PDB entry 8IFM | electron microscopy, 2.92 A resolution | chains F and J of the 16 polymer chains in the assembly

Chain F (and J):
Protein: TIR domain-containing protein
Source organism: Thermoflavifilum thermophilum
Notes: chain J of this document is another copy of the same molecule, construct and numbering; everything in this record applies to it too
UniProtKB: A0A1I7NFG5 (A0A1I7NFG5_9BACT); numbering as in UniProt (aligned over 1-450)
Sequence (450 residues; row label = number of the first residue in the row):
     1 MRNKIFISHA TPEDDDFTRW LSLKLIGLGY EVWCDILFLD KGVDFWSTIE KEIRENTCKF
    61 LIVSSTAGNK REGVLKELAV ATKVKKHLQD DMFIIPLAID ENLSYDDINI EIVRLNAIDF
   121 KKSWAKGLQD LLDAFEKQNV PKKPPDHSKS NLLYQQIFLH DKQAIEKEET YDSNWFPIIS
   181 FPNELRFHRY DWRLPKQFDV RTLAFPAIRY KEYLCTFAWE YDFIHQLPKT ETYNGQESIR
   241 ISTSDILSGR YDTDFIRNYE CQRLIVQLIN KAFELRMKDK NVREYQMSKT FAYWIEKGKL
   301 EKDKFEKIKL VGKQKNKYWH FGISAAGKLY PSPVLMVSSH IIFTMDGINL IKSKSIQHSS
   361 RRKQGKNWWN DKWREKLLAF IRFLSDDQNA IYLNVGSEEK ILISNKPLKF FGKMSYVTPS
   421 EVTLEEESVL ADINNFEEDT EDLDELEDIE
Disordered / not traced: 1-2, 40-43, 142-143, 421-450 (chain J: 1, 142-145, 421-450)
Reported in the primary citation:
  - mutagenesis - G42P, D44A, E50A, R54A, E77A, R114A: abolished catalytic activity
  - catalytic residues: E77 (proposed by the authors, not directly observed)

Chain F / chain J interface:
Contacting residue pairs - 21 pairs, chain F then chain J:
  Y105(F) - K83(J)  hydrogen bond (backbone-side chain)
  D106(F) - K83(J)
  D107(F) - R54(J)
  I108(F) - E50(J)
  I108(F) - R54(J)  hydrogen bond (backbone-side chain)
  N109(F) - E50(J)  hydrogen bond
  I110(F) - W46(J)
  I110(F) - I49(J)  hydrophobic
  I110(F) - E50(J)  hydrogen bond (backbone-side chain)
  I110(F) - K76(J)
  I110(F) - E77(J)
  I110(F) - V80(J)  hydrophobic
  E111(F) - W46(J)
  E111(F) - K76(J)  salt bridge
  V113(F) - A79(J)  hydrophobic
  V113(F) - V80(J)  hydrophobic
  V113(F) - K83(J)
  R114(F) - L75(J)  hydrogen bond (side chain-backbone)
  R114(F) - K76(J)
  R114(F) - A79(J)
  R114(F) - E111(J)  salt bridge
Interface residues without a listed pair, chain F (11 interface residues in all): L75, T82
Interface residues without a listed pair, chain J (13 interface residues in all): D44, K86

In short:
11 residues of chain F face 13 of chain J across their interface, with 5 hydrogen bonds and 2 salt bridges.
Polar pairs include E111(F)-K76(J), R114(F)-E111(J) and Y105(F)-K83(J). From the paper: the catalytic residue
E77(F); G42P, D44A and E50A of chain F, among others, abolish catalytic activity; 6 substitutions were tested
in all.
Both chains are TIR domain-containing protein (Thermoflavifilum thermophilum). Entry 8IFM (Cryo-EM structure
of tetrameric SPARTA gRNA-ssDNA target complex in state 2) was determined by electron microscopy together with
8IFK, 8IFL and 8K34 from the same study.
